Entry 2OMU (X-ray diffraction, 1.80 A resolution); this record covers chains A and B.

Chain A:
Name: Internalin-A
Source organism: Listeria monocytogenes
Notes: fragment: internalin domain
Reference sequence: P25146 (INLA_LISMO); residue numbers follow UniProt; this construct covers 36-497
Sequence (462 residues; row label = number of the first residue in the row):
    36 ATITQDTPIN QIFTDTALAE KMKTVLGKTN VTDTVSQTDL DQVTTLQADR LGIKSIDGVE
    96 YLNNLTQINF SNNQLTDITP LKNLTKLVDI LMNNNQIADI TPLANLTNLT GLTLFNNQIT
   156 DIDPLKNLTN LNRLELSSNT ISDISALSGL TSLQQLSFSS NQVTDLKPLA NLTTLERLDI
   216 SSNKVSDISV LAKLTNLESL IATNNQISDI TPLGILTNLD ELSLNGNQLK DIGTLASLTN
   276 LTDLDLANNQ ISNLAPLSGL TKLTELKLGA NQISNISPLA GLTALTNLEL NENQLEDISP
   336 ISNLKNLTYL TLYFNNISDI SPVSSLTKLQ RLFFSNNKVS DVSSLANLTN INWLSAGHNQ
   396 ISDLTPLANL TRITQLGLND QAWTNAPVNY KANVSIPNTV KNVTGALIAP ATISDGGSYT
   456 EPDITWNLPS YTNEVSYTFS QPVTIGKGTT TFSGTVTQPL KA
Differences from the reference sequence: engineered mutation Ser194 (Gly in P25146), Ser195 (Asn in P25146), Ser370 (Tyr in P25146)
Ion coordination: Ca2+ near Glu327 (its only coordinating residue here)

Chain B:
Name: Epithelial-cadherin
Source organism: Homo sapiens
Notes: fragment: N-terminal domain of human E-cadherin
Reference sequence: P12830 (CADH1_HUMAN); residues 2-101 here correspond to UniProt positions 156-255 (UniProt number = residue number + 154)
Sequence (105 residues; numbered -3 to 101; the number before each row is that of its first residue; numbers below 1 keep their minus sign (Gly-3 is residue -3)):
    -3 GPLGSWVIPP ISCPENEKGP FPKNLVQIKS NKDKEGKVFY SITGQGADTP PVGVFIIERE
    57 TGWLKVTEPL DRERIATYTL FSHAVSSNGN AVEDPMEILI TVTDQ
Differences from the reference sequence: expression tag (-3 to 1)

How chain A and chain B interact:
Residue-residue contacts - 57 pairs, chain A then chain B:
  Arg85(A) - Val48(B)  hydrogen bond (side chain-backbone)
  Arg85(A) - Gly49(B)
  Arg85(A) - Val50(B)
  Arg85(A) - Glu64(B)  salt bridge
  Phe150(A) - Phe17(B)
  Phe150(A) - Pro18(B)
  Phe150(A) - Thr63(B)
  Arg168(A) - Lys14(B)
  Glu170(A) - Pro16(B)
  Glu170(A) - Phe17(B)  hydrogen bond (side chain-backbone)
  Ser172(A) - Pro18(B)
  Gln190(A) - Lys14(B)  hydrogen bond
  Gln190(A) - Gly15(B)  hydrogen bond (side chain-backbone)
  Gln190(A) - Pro16(B)
  Leu191(A) - Pro16(B)
  Ser192(A) - Pro16(B)
  Ser195(A) - Glu54(B)
  Arg212(A) - Lys14(B)
  Arg212(A) - Gly15(B)  hydrogen bond (side chain-backbone)
  Arg212(A) - Pro16(B)
  Ser217(A) - Glu54(B)  hydrogen bond
  Ile236(A) - Asn20(B)
  Asn239(A) - Thr57(B)
  Glu256(A) - Lys19(B)  salt bridge
  Asn260(A) - Gln23(B)  hydrogen bond
  Asn260(A) - Trp59(B)
  Asp280(A) - Trp59(B)
  Lys302(A) - Gln23(B)  hydrogen bond
  Lys302(A) - Lys25(B)
  Lys302(A) - Trp59(B)
  Glu324(A) - Pro5(B)
  Glu324(A) - Lys25(B)  salt bridge
  Glu327(A) - Lys25(B)  salt bridge
  Tyr344(A) - Val3(B)
  Tyr344(A) - Ile4(B)
  Tyr344(A) - Pro5(B)  hydrophobic
  Tyr344(A) - Pro6(B)
  Thr346(A) - Val3(B)
  Tyr348(A) - Val3(B)  hydrophobic
  Tyr348(A) - Lys25(B)
  Tyr348(A) - Asn27(B)
  Phe349(A) - Asn27(B)
  Phe349(A) - Lys30(B)
  Arg366(A) - Ile4(B)  hydrogen bond (side chain-backbone)
  Arg366(A) - Pro5(B)
  Arg366(A) - Pro6(B)
  Phe368(A) - Trp2(B)
  Phe368(A) - Val3(B)  hydrophobic
  Phe368(A) - Ile4(B)
  Ser370(A) - Asn27(B)  hydrogen bond
  Asn371(A) - Asn27(B)
  Trp388(A) - Leu-1(B)  hydrophobic
  Trp388(A) - Met92(B)  hydrophobic
  Ser390(A) - Leu-1(B)
  Gln410(A) - Gly-3(B)
  Gln410(A) - Leu-1(B)
  Leu411(A) - Leu-1(B)
Other interface residues (no listed pair), chain A (40 interface residues in all): Asn107, Asn151, Asp214, Thr238, Ala282, Asn283, Asn326, Leu389, Gly412
Other interface residues (no listed pair), chain B (31 interface residues in all): Pro-2, Asp29, Pro47, Ile52
Interface features reported in the paper:
  - interface residues, chain B: Asn27(B)

Summary:
40 residues of chain A and 31 residues of chain B are in contact; the contacts include 10 hydrogen bonds and 4
salt bridges. Among the polar pairs are Arg85(A)-Glu64(B), Glu256(A)-Lys19(B) and Glu324(A)-Lys25(B). The
paper reports the interface residue Asn27(B).
Here chain A is Internalin-A (Listeria monocytogenes) and chain B is Epithelial-cadherin (Homo sapiens). Entry
2OMU (Crystal structure of InlA G194S+S Y369S/hEC1 complex) was determined by X-ray diffraction together with
2OMT, 2OMX and 2OMZ from the same study.
